Entry 4XVK (X-ray diffraction, 2.95 A resolution); this record covers chains A and T of the 3 polymer chains in the assembly.

# Chain A
Protein: DNA polymerase nu
Source organism: Homo sapiens
Notes: EC 2.7.7.7; fragment: catalytic core
UniProt: Q7Z5Q5 (DPOLN_HUMAN); numbering as in UniProt (aligned over 194-859)
Amino-acid sequence (666 residues; each row starts with the number of its first residue):
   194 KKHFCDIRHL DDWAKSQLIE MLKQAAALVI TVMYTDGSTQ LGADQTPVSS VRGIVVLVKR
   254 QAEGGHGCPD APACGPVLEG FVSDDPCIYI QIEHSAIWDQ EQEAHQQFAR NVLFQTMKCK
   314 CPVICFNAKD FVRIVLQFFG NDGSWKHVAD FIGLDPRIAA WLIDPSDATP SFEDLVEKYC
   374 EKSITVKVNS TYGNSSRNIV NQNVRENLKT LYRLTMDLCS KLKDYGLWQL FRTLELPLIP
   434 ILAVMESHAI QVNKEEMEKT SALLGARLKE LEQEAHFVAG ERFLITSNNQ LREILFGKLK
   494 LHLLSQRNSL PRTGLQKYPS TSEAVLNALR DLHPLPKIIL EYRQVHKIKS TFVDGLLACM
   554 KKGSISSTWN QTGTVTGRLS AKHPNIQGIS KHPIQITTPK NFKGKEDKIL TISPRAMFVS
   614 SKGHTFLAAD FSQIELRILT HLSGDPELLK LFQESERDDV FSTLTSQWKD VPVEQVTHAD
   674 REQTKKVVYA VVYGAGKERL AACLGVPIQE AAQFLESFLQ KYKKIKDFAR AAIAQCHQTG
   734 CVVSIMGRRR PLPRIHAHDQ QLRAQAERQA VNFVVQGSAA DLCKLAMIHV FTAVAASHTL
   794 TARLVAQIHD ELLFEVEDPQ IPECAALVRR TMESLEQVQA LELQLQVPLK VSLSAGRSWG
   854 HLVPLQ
Disordered / not traced: 256-266, 499-510, 594-600, 645-650
Covalent attachments: covalent link Gln676-Leu697
Swiss-Prot annotation at these positions:
  - mutagenesis: Asp623 (D623A: Abolishes catalytic activity), Glu675 (E675R: Reduces polymerase activity. No effect on accuracy), Lys679 (K679A: No effect on polymerase activity. Increases accuracy by ten-fold)
What the authors report for this chain:
  - mutagenesis - Y682F: decreased catalytic activity (citing earlier work)
  - mutagenesis - E675R: decreased catalytic activity
  - mutagenesis - K679A: unchanged catalytic activity
  - specificity-determining residues: Lys679

# Chain T
Molecule: 12-nt DNA strand
Sequence (12 nucleotides; numbered 0 to 11; the number before each row is that of its first residue; numbering starts at 0):
     0 TCCGTAGCGT CA

# How chain A and chain T interact
Contacting residue pairs (42):
  Leu477(A) with DT9(T), phosphate contact
  Thr479(A) with DG8(T), hydrogen bond to the phosphate; DT9(T), hydrogen bond to the phosphate
  Ser480(A) with DT9(T), hydrogen bond to the phosphate; DC10(T), hydrogen bond to the phosphate
  Asn482(A) with DC10(T), sugar contact
  Gln483(A) with DC10(T), phosphate contact
  His539(A) with DG8(T), salt bridge to the phosphate
  Ser543(A) with DC7(T), hydrogen bond to the phosphate; DG8(T), hydrogen bond to the phosphate
  Thr544(A) with DC7(T), sugar contact
  Gly548(A) with DC7(T), phosphate contact
  Gly566(A) with DT4(T), phosphate contact
  Thr567(A) with DT4(T), phosphate contact
  Val568(A) with DG3(T), sugar contact; DT4(T), hydrogen bond to the phosphate
  Thr569(A) with DG3(T), sugar contact; DT4(T), phosphate contact
  Ser573(A) with DT4(T), phosphate contact; DA5(T), phosphate contact
  Ala574(A) with DA5(T), sugar contact
  Lys575(A) with DG6(T), phosphate contact
  His576(A) with DG6(T), salt bridge to the phosphate
  Pro577(A) with DG6(T), phosphate contact
  Asn578(A) with DA5(T), hydrogen bond to the sugar; DG6(T), phosphate contact
  Tyr682(A) with DC1(T), base contact
  Ala683(A) with DC1(T), base contact
  Tyr686(A) with DC1(T), base contact
  Gly687(A) with DC1(T), phosphate contact
  Ala688(A) with DC1(T), sugar contact
  Gly689(A) with DC1(T), hydrogen bond to the phosphate
  Arg692(A) with DC1(T), phosphate contact
  Arg743(A) with DG3(T), salt bridge to the phosphate
  Gln754(A) with DT0(T), hydrogen bond to the phosphate
  Arg761(A) with DT0(T), sugar contact; DC1(T), hydrogen bond to the phosphate; DC2(T), salt bridge to the phosphate
  Gln762(A) with DC2(T), phosphate contact; DG3(T), hydrogen bond to the phosphate
  Asn765(A) with DC2(T), sugar contact
  Gln769(A) with DC2(T), base contact
Interface residues without a listed pair, chain A (37 interface residues in all): Lys540, Arg571, Lys679, Ala757, Gln758

# Summary
The interface between chain A and chain T involves 37 residues on one side and 11 on the other, with 12
hydrogen bonds and 4 salt bridges. Among the polar pairs are Asn578(A)-DA5(T), Thr479(A)-DG8(T) and
Thr479(A)-DT9(T). From the paper: Y682F and E675R of chain A reduce catalytic activity; the specificity
determinant Lys679(A).
Chain A is DNA polymerase nu (Homo sapiens) and chain T is a 12-nt DNA strand; the structure, Binary complex
of human polymerase nu and DNA with the finger domain closed, was determined by X-ray diffraction together
with 4XVI, 4XVL and 4XVM from the same study.
